3LKS - chains A and B of the 3 polymer chains in the assembly; structure by X-ray diffraction, 1.90 A resolution.

# Chain A
Molecule: HLA class I histocompatibility antigen, B-35 alpha chain
From: Homo sapiens
UniProt: P30685 (1B35_HUMAN); residues 1-276 here correspond to UniProt positions 25-300 (UniProt number = residue number + 24)
Amino-acid sequence (276 residues; each row starts with the number of its first residue):
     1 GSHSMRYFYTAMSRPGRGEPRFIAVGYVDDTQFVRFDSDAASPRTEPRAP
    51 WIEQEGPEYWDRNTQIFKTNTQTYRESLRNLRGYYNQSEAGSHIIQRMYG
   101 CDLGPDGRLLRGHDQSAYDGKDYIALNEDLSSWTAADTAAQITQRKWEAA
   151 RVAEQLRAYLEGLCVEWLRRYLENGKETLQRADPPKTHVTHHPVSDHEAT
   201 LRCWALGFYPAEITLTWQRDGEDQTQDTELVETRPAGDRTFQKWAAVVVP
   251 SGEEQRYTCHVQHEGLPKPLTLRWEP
Disulfide bonds: Cys101-Cys164, Cys203-Cys259

# Chain B
Molecule: Beta-2-microglobulin
From: Homo sapiens
UniProt: P61769 (B2MG_HUMAN); residues 1-99 here correspond to UniProt positions 21-119 (UniProt number = residue number + 20)
Amino-acid sequence (100 residues; row label = number of the first residue in the row; numbering starts at 0):
     0 MIQRTPKIQVYSRHPAENGKSNFLNCYVSGFHPSDIEVDLLKNGERIEKV
    50 EHSDLSFSKDWSFYLLYYTEFTPTEKDEYACRVNHVTLSQPKIVKWDRDM
Differences from the reference sequence: initiating methionine (0)
Disulfide bonds: Cys25-Cys80
Swiss-Prot annotation at these positions:
  - modified residue: Gln2 (Pyrrolidone carboxylic acid)
  - glycosylation: Ile1 (N-linked (Glc) (glycation) isoleucine), Lys19 (N-linked (Glc) (glycation) lysine), Lys41 (N-linked (Glc) (glycation) lysine), Lys48 (N-linked (Glc) (glycation) lysine), Lys58 (N-linked (Glc) (glycation) lysine), Lys91 (N-linked (Glc) (glycation) lysine), Lys94 (N-linked (Glc) (glycation) lysine)

# Chain A / chain B interface
Contacting residue pairs - 64 pairs, chain A then chain B:
  Phe8(A) - Ser55(B)
  Phe8(A) - Phe56(B)
  Tyr9(A) - Phe56(B)
  Thr10(A) - Leu54(B)
  Thr10(A) - Phe56(B)
  Thr10(A) - Phe62(B)
  Met12(A) - Ser33(B)
  Met12(A) - Asp34(B)
  Arg17(A) - Asp34(B)  salt bridge
  Ile23(A) - Leu54(B)
  Val25(A) - Asp53(B)
  Val25(A) - Leu54(B)
  Val25(A) - Ser55(B)
  Tyr27(A) - Ser55(B)
  Tyr27(A) - Tyr63(B)  hydrogen bond
  Gln32(A) - Asp53(B)
  Arg35(A) - Asp53(B)  salt bridge
  Arg48(A) - Asp53(B)  salt bridge
  Ile94(A) - Pro32(B)  hydrophobic
  Ile94(A) - Ser33(B)
  Gln96(A) - His31(B)  hydrogen bond
  Gln96(A) - Phe56(B)
  Gln96(A) - Trp60(B)  hydrogen bond (side chain-backbone)
  Gln96(A) - Phe62(B)
  Arg97(A) - Phe56(B)
  Met98(A) - Phe56(B)  hydrophobic
  Gln115(A) - Trp60(B)
  Ser116(A) - Trp60(B)
  Ala117(A) - Trp60(B)
  Asp119(A) - Met0(B)
  Asp119(A) - Ile1(B)
  Asp119(A) - His31(B)
  Gly120(A) - Arg3(B)  hydrogen bond (backbone-side chain)
  Gly120(A) - His31(B)
  Gly120(A) - Trp60(B)
  Lys121(A) - Ile1(B)
  Asp122(A) - Trp60(B)  hydrogen bond
  Thr190(A) - Asp98(B)  hydrogen bond
  His192(A) - Asp98(B)  salt bridge
  Arg202(A) - Asp98(B)  salt bridge
  Arg202(A) - Met99(B)
  Trp204(A) - Asp98(B)
  Trp204(A) - Met99(B)
  Val231(A) - Gln8(B)
  Glu232(A) - Lys6(B)  salt bridge
  Glu232(A) - Gln8(B)  hydrogen bond (backbone-side chain)
  Glu232(A) - Tyr26(B)
  Glu232(A) - Ser28(B)  hydrogen bond
  Thr233(A) - Tyr26(B)
  Arg234(A) - Gln8(B)  hydrogen bond
  Arg234(A) - Tyr10(B)
  Arg234(A) - Met99(B)  hydrogen bond (side chain-backbone)
  Pro235(A) - Tyr10(B)  hydrogen bond (backbone-side chain)
  Pro235(A) - Asn24(B)
  Pro235(A) - Tyr26(B)
  Ala236(A) - Arg12(B)  hydrogen bond (backbone-side chain)
  Ala236(A) - Asn24(B)
  Gly237(A) - Arg12(B)
  Gly237(A) - Leu65(B)
  Asp238(A) - Arg12(B)
  Gln242(A) - Tyr10(B)
  Gln242(A) - Ser11(B)
  Gln242(A) - Arg12(B)
  Trp244(A) - Met99(B)  hydrogen bond (side chain-backbone)
Other interface residues (no listed pair), chain A (40 interface residues in all): Arg21, Ser92, His93, Leu206
Other interface residues (no listed pair), chain B (29 interface residues in all): His13, Pro14, Ser57, Lys58

# Overview
The interface between chain A and chain B involves 40 residues on one side and 29 on the other, with 13
hydrogen bonds and 6 salt bridges. Polar contacts include Arg17(A)-Asp34(B), Arg35(A)-Asp53(B) and
Arg48(A)-Asp53(B).
Chain A is HLA class I histocompatibility antigen, B-35 alpha chain and chain B is Beta-2-microglobulin, both
from Homo sapiens; the structure, Crystal Structure of HLA B*3501 in complex with influenza NP418 epitope from
1980 strain, was determined by X-ray diffraction (same publication as 3LKN, 3LKO, 3LKP, 3LKQ and 3LKR).
